Entry 3PR5 (X-ray diffraction, 2.40 A resolution); this record covers chains B and P of the 3 polymer chains in the assembly.

# Chain B
Molecule: DNA polymerase IV
From: Sulfolobus solfataricus
Notes: EC 2.7.7.7
Reference sequence: Q97W02 (DPO42_SULSO); numbering as in UniProt (aligned over 1-341)
Chain sequence (341 residues; each row starts with the number of its first residue):
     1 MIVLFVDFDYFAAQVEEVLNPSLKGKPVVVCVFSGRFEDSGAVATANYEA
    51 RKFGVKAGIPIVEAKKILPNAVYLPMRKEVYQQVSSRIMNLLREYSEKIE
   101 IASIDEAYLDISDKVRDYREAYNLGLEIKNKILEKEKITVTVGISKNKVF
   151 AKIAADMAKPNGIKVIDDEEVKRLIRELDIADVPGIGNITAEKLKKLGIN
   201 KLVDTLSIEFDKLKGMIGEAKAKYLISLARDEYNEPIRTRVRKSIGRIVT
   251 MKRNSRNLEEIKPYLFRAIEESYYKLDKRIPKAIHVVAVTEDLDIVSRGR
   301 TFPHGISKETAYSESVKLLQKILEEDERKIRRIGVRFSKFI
Sequence notes: engineered mutation Ala12 (Tyr in Q97W02)
Metal / ion sites: Ca2+ site 1: Asp7, Phe8, Asp105 (together with ATP); Ca2+ site 2: Ala181, Ile186
Residues lining bound ligands: ATP (adenosine-5'-triphosphate): Asp7, Phe8, Asp9, Tyr10, Phe11, Ala12, Val43, Ala44, Thr45, Tyr48, Arg51, Ala57, Gly58, Met76, Asp105, Lys159
Curated features (UniProtKB/Swiss-Prot):
  - active site: Glu106
  - binding site (Mg(2+)): Asp7, Asp105

# Chain P
Molecule: 13-nt DNA strand
Sequence (13 nucleotides; each row starts with the number of its first residue):
     1 GGGGGAAGGACTC

# Chain B / chain P interface
Contacting residue pairs (23; chain B residue first):
  Glu106(B) with DC13(P), sugar contact
  Lys152(B) with DT12(P), phosphate contact; DC13(P), salt bridge to the phosphate
  Val183(B) with DT12(P), phosphate contact
  Pro184(B) with DT12(P), phosphate contact
  Gly185(B) with DC11(P), phosphate contact; DT12(P), hydrogen bond to the phosphate
  Ile186(B) with DT12(P), hydrogen bond to the phosphate
  Gly187(B) with DC11(P), hydrogen bond to the phosphate
  Asn188(B) with DC11(P), phosphate contact
  Ile189(B) with DA10(P), phosphate contact; DC11(P), hydrogen bond to the phosphate
  Thr190(B) with DA10(P), phosphate contact; DC11(P), hydrogen bond to the phosphate
  Lys221(B) with DC11(P), sugar contact
  Val296(B) with DG8(P), phosphate contact
  Ser297(B) with DA7(P), sugar contact; DG8(P), hydrogen bond to the phosphate
  Arg298(B) with DA7(P), salt bridge to the phosphate; DG8(P), salt bridge to the phosphate
  Gly299(B) with DA7(P), hydrogen bond to the phosphate
  Thr301(B) with DA6(P), hydrogen bond to the phosphate
  Lys339(B) with DA6(P), salt bridge to the phosphate
Interface residues without a listed pair, chain B (21 interface residues in all): Ser103, Asp105, Ile295, Arg300
Interface residues without a listed pair, chain P (8 interface residues in all): DG5

# Summary
Chain B and chain P form an interface of 21 and 8 residues respectively; the contacts include 8 hydrogen bonds
and 4 salt bridges. Polar contacts include Gly185(B)-DT12(P), Ile186(B)-DT12(P) and Gly187(B)-DC11(P). Ligands
of chain B: ATP.
Chain B is DNA polymerase IV (Sulfolobus solfataricus) and chain P is a 13-nt DNA strand; the structure, Dpo4
Y12A mutant incorporating ADP opposite template dT, was determined by X-ray diffraction, deposited together
with 3PR4.
